8B04 - chain A; structure by X-ray diffraction, 1.60 A resolution.

Chain A:
Molecule: Chymotrypsin-like elastase family member 1
Organism: Sus scrofa
Notes: EC 3.4.21.36
UniProt: P00772 (CELA1_PIG); the construct lacks a stretch of the UniProt sequence and is renumbered around it, so the offset changes along the chain: -10 to 36 = UniProt 1-47; 37-65 = UniProt 51-79; 66-99 = UniProt 81-114; 100-145 = UniProt 117-162; 5 more segments
Sequence (266 residues; numbered -10 to 245 plus 11 insertion-coded residues; 1 number in that range is skipped by the numbering (no residue carries it; nothing is unmodelled there); the number before each row is that of its first residue; a row labelled like 36A-36C holds insertion residues (36A, then the next letters in order); numbers below 1 keep their minus sign (Met-10 is residue -10)):
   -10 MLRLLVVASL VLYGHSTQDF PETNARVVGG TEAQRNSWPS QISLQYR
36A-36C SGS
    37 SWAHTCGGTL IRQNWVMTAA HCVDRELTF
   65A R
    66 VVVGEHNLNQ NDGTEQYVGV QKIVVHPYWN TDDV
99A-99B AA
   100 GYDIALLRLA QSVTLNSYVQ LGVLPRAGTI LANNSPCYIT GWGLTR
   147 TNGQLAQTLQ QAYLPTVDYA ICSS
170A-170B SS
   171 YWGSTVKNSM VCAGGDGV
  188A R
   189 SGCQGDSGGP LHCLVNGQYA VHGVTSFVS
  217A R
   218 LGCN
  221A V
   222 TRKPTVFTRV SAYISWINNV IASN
Not modelled in the structure: -10 to 15
Disulfides: Cys42-Cys58, Cys136-Cys201, Cys168-Cys182, Cys191-Cys220
Covalently attached groups: 2-cyclopropylcarbonyl-3-propan-2-yl-1,2-oxazol-5-one (OU0) linked to Ser195
Ion coordination: Ca2+: Glu70, Asn72, Gln75, Asp77, Glu80
Ligand contacts: OU0 (2-cyclopropylcarbonyl-3-propan-2-yl-1,2-oxazol-5-one): His57, Cys191, Gln192, Gly193, Asp194, Thr213, Ser214, Phe215, Val216

In short:
Compound OU0 is covalently linked to Ser195. Glu70, Asn72, Gln75, Asp77 and Glu80 coordinate Ca2+.
Chain A is Chymotrypsin-like elastase family member 1 (Sus scrofa); the structure, Structure of porcine
pancreatic elastase bound to a fragment of an isoxazolone inhibitor, was determined by X-ray diffraction,
deposited together with 8B1Y and 8B53.
